7K7L - chains B and G of the 3 polymer chains in the assembly; structure by X-ray diffraction, 2.54 A resolution.

== Chain B ==
Molecule: Guanine nucleotide-binding protein G(I)/G(S)/G(T) subunit beta-1
From: Homo sapiens
UniProt: P62873 (GBB1_HUMAN); numbering as in UniProt (aligned over 2-340)
Sequence (339 residues; each row starts with the number of its first residue):
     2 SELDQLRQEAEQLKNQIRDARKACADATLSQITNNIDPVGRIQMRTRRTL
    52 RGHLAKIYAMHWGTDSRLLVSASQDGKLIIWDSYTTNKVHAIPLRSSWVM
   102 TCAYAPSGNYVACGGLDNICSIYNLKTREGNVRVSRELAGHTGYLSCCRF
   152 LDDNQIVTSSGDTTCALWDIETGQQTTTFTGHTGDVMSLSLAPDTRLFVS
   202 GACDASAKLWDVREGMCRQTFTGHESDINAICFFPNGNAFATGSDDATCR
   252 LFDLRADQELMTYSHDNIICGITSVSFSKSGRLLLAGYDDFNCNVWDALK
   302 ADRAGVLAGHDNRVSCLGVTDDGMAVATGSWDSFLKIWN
Curated features (UniProtKB/Swiss-Prot):
  - modified residue: Ser2 (N-acetylserine), His266 (Phosphohistidine)

== Chain G ==
Molecule: Guanine nucleotide-binding protein G(I)/G(S)/G(O) subunit gamma-2
From: Homo sapiens
UniProt: P59768 (GBG2_HUMAN); numbering as in UniProt (aligned over 6-64)
Sequence (59 residues; row label = number of the first residue in the row):
     6 TASIAQARKLVEQLKMEANIDRIKVSKAAADLMAYCEAHAKEDPLLTPVP
    56 ASENPFREK
Not modelled in the structure: 6-7

== Interface between chain B and chain G ==
Contacting residue pairs (84):
  Glu3(B) with Ile9(G)
  Leu4(B) with Ala12(G), hydrophobic
  Leu7(B) with Arg13(G); Val16(G)
  Ala11(B) with Leu19(G)
  Leu14(B) with Lys20(G)
  Lys15(B) with Leu19(G)
  Ile18(B) with Leu19(G); Ala23(G), hydrophobic; Arg27(G)
  Ala21(B) with Arg27(G)
  Arg22(B) with Arg27(G)
  Ala24(B) with Lys29(G), hydrogen bond (backbone-side chain)
  Cys25(B) with Arg27(G); Ile28(G); Lys29(G); Val30(G), hydrogen bond (backbone-backbone)
  Ala26(B) with Val30(G), hydrophobic
  Asp27(B) with Lys29(G); Val30(G), hydrogen bond (side chain-backbone); Ser31(G), hydrogen bond
  Ala28(B) with Val30(G)
  Leu30(B) with Ala34(G), hydrophobic
  Ile33(B) with Ala34(G), hydrophobic; Met38(G)
  Ile37(B) with Met38(G), hydrophobic; Glu42(G)
  Val40(B) with Leu51(G), hydrophobic
  Met45(B) with Leu50(G), hydrophobic
  Arg48(B) with Phe61(G); Arg62(G)
  Arg49(B) with Pro60(G); Phe61(G), hydrogen bond (side chain-backbone)
  Ser84(B) with Phe61(G)
  Tyr85(B) with Pro60(G); Phe61(G), hydrophobic
  Met217(B) with Met21(G), hydrophobic
  Cys218(B) with Gln18(G), hydrogen bond (backbone-side chain); Met21(G); Glu22(G), hydrogen bond
  Arg219(B) with Glu22(G)
  Gln220(B) with Ile25(G)
  Thr221(B) with Glu22(G), hydrogen bond
  Phe235(B) with Leu37(G), hydrophobic; Tyr40(G), hydrophobic; Cys41(G), hydrophobic
  Pro236(B) with Tyr40(G)
  Asn237(B) with Leu37(G); Tyr40(G)
  Asp254(B) with Ala33(G); Leu37(G)
  Arg256(B) with Asp26(G); Arg27(G); Ile28(G), hydrogen bond (backbone-backbone); Asp36(G), salt bridge
  Ala257(B) with Ile28(G)
  Asp258(B) with Ile25(G); Arg27(G), salt bridge
  Gln259(B) with Val30(G)
  Leu261(B) with Val30(G), hydrophobic; Leu37(G), hydrophobic
  Ser279(B) with Asp48(G), hydrogen bond
  Lys280(B) with Glu47(G); Asp48(G), hydrogen bond (backbone-side chain)
  Ser281(B) with Tyr40(G); Cys41(G); His44(G); Asp48(G), hydrogen bond
  Gly282(B) with Cys41(G)
  Arg283(B) with Cys41(G); Leu51(G)
  Leu284(B) with Leu50(G); Leu51(G), hydrophobic
  Leu300(B) with Cys41(G), hydrophobic
  Val320(B) with Leu50(G), hydrophobic
  Asp323(B) with Pro49(G)
  Gly324(B) with Pro49(G); Leu50(G)
  Met325(B) with Pro49(G), hydrophobic; Glu58(G)
  Ala326(B) with Phe61(G), hydrophobic
  Val327(B) with Leu50(G), hydrophobic
  Ile338(B) with Phe61(G), hydrophobic
  Asn340(B) with Asn59(G), hydrogen bond
Interface residues without a listed pair, chain B (59 interface residues in all): Glu10, Thr34, Ile43, Trp63, Lys209, Ala240, Leu252
Interface residues without a listed pair, chain G (41 interface residues in all): Ser8, Leu15, Ala35, Ala45, Val54

== Summary ==
Chain B and chain G form an interface of 59 and 41 residues respectively, with 13 hydrogen bonds and 2 salt
bridges. Among the polar pairs are Arg256(B)-Asp36(G), Asp258(B)-Arg27(G) and Ala24(B)-Lys29(G).
Chain B is Guanine nucleotide-binding protein G(I)/G(S)/G(T) subunit beta-1 and chain G is Guanine
nucleotide-binding protein G(I)/G(S)/G(O) subunit gamma-2, both from Homo sapiens; the structure, Structure of
a hit for G Protein Coupled Receptor Kinase 2 (GRK2) Inhibitor for the Potential ..., was determined by X-ray
diffraction together with 7K7Z from the same study.
